Entry 2C1F (X-ray diffraction, 2.10 A resolution); this record covers chain A.

# Chain A
Protein: Bifunctional endo-1,4-beta-xylanase A
Source organism: Neocallimastix patriciarum
Notes: EC 3.2.1.8; fragment: domain 2, residues 275-499
UniProt: P29127 (XYNA_NEOPA); residues 2-226 here correspond to UniProt positions 275-499 (UniProt number = residue number + 273)
Sequence (234 residues; numbered 1 to 234; the number before each row is that of its first residue):
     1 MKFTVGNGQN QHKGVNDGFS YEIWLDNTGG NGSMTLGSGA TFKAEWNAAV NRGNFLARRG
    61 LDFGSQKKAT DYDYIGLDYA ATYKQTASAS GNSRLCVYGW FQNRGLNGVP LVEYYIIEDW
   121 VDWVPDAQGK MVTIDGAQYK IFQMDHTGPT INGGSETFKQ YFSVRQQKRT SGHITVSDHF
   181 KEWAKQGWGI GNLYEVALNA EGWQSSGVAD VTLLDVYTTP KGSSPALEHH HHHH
Disordered / not traced: 220-234
Differences from the reference sequence: expression tag (1, 227-234)
Curated features (UniProtKB/Swiss-Prot):
  - active site: Glu113 (Nucleophile), Glu201 (Proton donor)
Bound ions: Cd2+ site 1: Asp17, Asp122; Cd2+ site 2 near Asp71 (its only coordinating residue here)

# Overview
Asp17 and Asp122 form the Cd2+ site 1. From UniProt: active-site residues Glu113 and Glu201.
Chain A is Bifunctional endo-1,4-beta-xylanase A (Neocallimastix patriciarum); the structure, The structure of
the family 11 xylanase from Neocallimastix patriciarum, was determined by X-ray diffraction, deposited
together with 2VG9.
